PDB entry 4NW5 | X-ray diffraction, 1.94 A resolution | chain A

== Chain A ==
Molecule: Ribosomal protein S6 kinase alpha-3
Organism: Homo sapiens
Notes: EC 2.7.11.1; fragment: N-terminal domain
Reference sequence: P51812 (KS6A3_HUMAN); residues 39-359 here = UniProt positions 39-359
Sequence (323 residues; each row starts with the number of its first residue):
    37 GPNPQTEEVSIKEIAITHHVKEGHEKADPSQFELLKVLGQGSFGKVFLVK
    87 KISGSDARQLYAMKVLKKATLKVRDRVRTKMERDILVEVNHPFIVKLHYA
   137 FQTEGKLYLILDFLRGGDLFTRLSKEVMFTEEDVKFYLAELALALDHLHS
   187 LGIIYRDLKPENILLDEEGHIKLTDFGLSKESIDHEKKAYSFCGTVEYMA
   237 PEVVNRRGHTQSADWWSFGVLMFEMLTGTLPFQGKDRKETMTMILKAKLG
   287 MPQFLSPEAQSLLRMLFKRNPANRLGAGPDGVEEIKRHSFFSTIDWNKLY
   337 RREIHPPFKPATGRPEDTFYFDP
Not modelled in the structure: 37-50, 347-353
Construct notes: expression tag (37-38)
Small-molecule neighbours: 2NR (7-(2-fluoro-6-methoxyphenyl)-N-(3,4,5-trimethoxyphenyl)-1,3-benzoxazol-2-amine): Leu-74, Gly-75, Gln-76, Gly-77, Val-82, Ala-98, Leu-147, Asp-148, Phe-149, Leu-150, Arg-151, Gly-153, Asp-154, Glu-197, Asn-198, Leu-200, Thr-210, Asp-211

== In short ==
Chain A binds compound 2NR.
Chain A is Ribosomal protein S6 kinase alpha-3 (Homo sapiens); the structure, Rsk2 N-terminal kinase in
complex with 2-amino-7-substituted benzoxazole compound 8, was determined by X-ray diffraction together with
4NW6 from the same study.
